8ZUV - chain A; structure by X-ray diffraction, 1.45 A resolution.

Chain A:
Molecule: Galectin-3
Organism: Homo sapiens
UniProtKB: P17931 (LEG3_HUMAN); numbering as in UniProt (aligned over 108-250)
Sequence (146 residues; row label = number of the first residue in the row):
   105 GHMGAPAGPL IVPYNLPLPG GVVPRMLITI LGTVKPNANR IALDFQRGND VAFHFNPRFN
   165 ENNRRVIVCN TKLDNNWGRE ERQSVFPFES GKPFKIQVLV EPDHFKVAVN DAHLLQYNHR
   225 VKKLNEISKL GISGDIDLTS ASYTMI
Not modelled in the structure: 105-112
Construct notes: expression tag (105-107)
Residues lining bound ligands: A1L0R (5-[(2S,3R,4R,5R,6R)-4-[4-[4-bromanyl-2,3-bis(fluoranyl)phenyl]-1,2,3-triazol-1-yl]-6-(hydroxymethyl)-3,5-bis(oxidanyl)oxan-2-yl]-4-[5-chloranyl-2-(trifluoromethyl)phenyl]-2-methyl-1,2,4-triazole-3-thione): Arg-144, Ile-145, Ala-146, His-158, Asn-160, Arg-162, Val-172, Asn-174, Trp-181, Glu-184, Ser-237, Gly-238

Summary:
Bound to chain A: compound A1L0R.
Chain A is Galectin-3 (Homo sapiens); the structure, Crystal structure of mouse Galectin-3 in complex with
small molecule inhibitor, was determined by X-ray diffraction, deposited together with 8Z1S, 8Z1T and 8Z25.
